6C6U - chains J and N of the 9 polymer chains in the assembly; structure by electron microscopy, 3.70 A resolution.

Chain J:
Protein: DNA-directed RNA polymerase beta'
From: Escherichia coli (strain K12)
UniProtKB: P0A8T7 (RPOC_ECOLI); residues 1-1407 here = UniProt positions 1-1407
Amino-acid sequence (1407 residues; numbered 1 to 1407; the number before each row is that of its first residue):
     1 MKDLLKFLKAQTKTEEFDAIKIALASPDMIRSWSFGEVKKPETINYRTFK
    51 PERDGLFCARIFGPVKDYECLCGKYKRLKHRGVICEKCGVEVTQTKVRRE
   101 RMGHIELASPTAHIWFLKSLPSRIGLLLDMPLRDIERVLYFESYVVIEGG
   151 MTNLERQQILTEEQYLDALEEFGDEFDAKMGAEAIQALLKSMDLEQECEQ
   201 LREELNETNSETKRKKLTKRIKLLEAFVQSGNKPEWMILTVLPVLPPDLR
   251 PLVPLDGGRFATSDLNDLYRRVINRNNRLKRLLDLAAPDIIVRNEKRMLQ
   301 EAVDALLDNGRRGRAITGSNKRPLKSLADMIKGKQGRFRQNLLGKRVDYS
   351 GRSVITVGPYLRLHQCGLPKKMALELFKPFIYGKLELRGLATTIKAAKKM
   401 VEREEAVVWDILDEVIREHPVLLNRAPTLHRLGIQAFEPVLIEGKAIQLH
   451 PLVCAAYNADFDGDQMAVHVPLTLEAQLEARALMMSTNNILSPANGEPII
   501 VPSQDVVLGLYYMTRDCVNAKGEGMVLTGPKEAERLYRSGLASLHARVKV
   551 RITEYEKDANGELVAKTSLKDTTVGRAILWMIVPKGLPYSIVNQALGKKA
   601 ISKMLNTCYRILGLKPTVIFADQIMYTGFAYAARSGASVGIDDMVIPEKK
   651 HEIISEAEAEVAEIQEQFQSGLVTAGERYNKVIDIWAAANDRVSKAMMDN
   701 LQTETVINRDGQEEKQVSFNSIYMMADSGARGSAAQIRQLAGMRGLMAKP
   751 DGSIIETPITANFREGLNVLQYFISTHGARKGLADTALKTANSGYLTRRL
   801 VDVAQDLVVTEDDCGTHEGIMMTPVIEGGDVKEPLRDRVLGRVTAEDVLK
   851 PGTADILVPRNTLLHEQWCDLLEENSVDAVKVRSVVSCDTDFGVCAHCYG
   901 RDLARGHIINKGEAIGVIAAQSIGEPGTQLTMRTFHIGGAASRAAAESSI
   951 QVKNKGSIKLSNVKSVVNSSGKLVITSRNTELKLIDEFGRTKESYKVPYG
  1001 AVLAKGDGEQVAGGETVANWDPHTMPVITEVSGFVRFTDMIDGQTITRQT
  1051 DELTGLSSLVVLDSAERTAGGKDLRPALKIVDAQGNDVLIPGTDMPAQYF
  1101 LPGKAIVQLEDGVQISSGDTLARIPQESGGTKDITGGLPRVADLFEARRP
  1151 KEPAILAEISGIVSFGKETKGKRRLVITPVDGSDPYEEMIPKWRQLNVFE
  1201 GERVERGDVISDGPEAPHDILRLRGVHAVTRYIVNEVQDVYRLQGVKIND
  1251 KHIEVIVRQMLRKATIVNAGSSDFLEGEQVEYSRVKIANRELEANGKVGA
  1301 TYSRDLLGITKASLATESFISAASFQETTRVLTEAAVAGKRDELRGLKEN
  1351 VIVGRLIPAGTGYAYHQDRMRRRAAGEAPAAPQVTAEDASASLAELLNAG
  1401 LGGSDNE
Not modelled in the structure: 1-14, 934-947, 1127-1134, 1374-1407
Metal / ion sites: Zn2+ site 1: Cys70, Cys72, Cys85; Mg2+: Asp460, Asp464 (shared with 1 residue of chain R); Zn2+ site 2: Cys814, Cys888, Cys895, Cys898
Swiss-Prot annotation at these positions:
  - binding site (Zn(2+)): Cys70, Cys72, Cys85, Cys88, Cys814, Cys888, Cys895, Cys898
  - binding site (Mg(2+)): Asp460, Asp462, Asp464
  - modified residue: Lys983 (N6-acetyllysine)
  - mutagenesis: Gln504 (Q504P: Resistant to antibiotics salinamide A and B), Asn690 (N690D: Resistant to antibiotics salinamide A and B), Met697 (M697V: Resistant to antibiotics salinamide A and B), Ala735 (A735T: Resistant to antibiotics salinamide A and B), Arg738 (R738C/H/P/S: Resistant to antibiotics salinamide A and B), Ala748 (A748E: Resistant to antibiotics salinamide A and B), Pro758 (P758S/T: Resistant to antibiotics salinamide A and B), Phe763 (F763C: Resistant to antibiotics salinamide A and B), Ser775 (S775A: Resistant to antibiotics salinamide A and B), Ala779 (A779T/V: Resistant to antibiotics salinamide A and B), Arg780 (R780C: Resistant to antibiotics salinamide A and B), Gly782 (G782A/C: Resistant to antibiotics salinamide A and B), 1 further mutagenesis entry in UniProt

Chain N:
Protein: Transcription termination/antitermination protein NusG
From: Escherichia coli (strain K12)
UniProtKB: P0AFG1 (NUSG_ECO57); residue numbers follow UniProt; this construct covers 1-181
Amino-acid sequence (181 residues; row label = number of the first residue in the row):
     1 MSEAPKKRWYVVQAFSGFEGRVATSLREHIKLHNMEDLFGEVMVPTEEVV
    51 EIRGGQRRKSERKFFPGYVLVQMVMNDASWHLVRSVPRVMGFIGGTSDRP
   101 APISDKEVDAIMNRLQQVGDKPRPKTLFEPGEMVRVNDGPFADFNGVVEE
   151 VDYEKSRLKVSVSIFGRATPVELDFSQVEKA
Not modelled in the structure: 1-5, 49-62, 118-181

Chain J / chain N interface:
Residue-residue contacts (18):
  Glu162(J) - Gly95(N)
  Arg278(J) - Pro66(N)  hydrogen bond (side chain-backbone)
  Arg281(J) - Pro66(N)
  Leu285(J) - Arg114(N)  hydrogen bond (backbone-side chain)
  Ala286(J) - Arg114(N)
  Pro288(J) - Phe65(N)
  Pro288(J) - Glu107(N)
  Pro288(J) - Ile111(N)  hydrophobic
  Asp289(J) - Glu107(N)
  Ile290(J) - Ile93(N)
  Ile290(J) - Ile103(N)  hydrophobic
  Ile291(J) - Phe65(N)  hydrophobic
  Ile291(J) - Tyr68(N)  hydrophobic
  Asn294(J) - Gln13(N)
  Asn294(J) - Tyr68(N)  hydrogen bond
  Asn294(J) - Ile93(N)
  Glu295(J) - Tyr68(N)
  Met298(J) - Gln13(N)
Other interface residues (no listed pair), chain J (13 interface residues in all): Leu282
Other interface residues (no listed pair), chain N (14 interface residues in all): Val11, Lys63, Phe64, Pro102

Summary:
13 residues of chain J and 14 residues of chain N are in contact; the contacts include 3 hydrogen bonds. Among
the polar pairs are Arg278(J)-Pro66(N), Leu285(J)-Arg114(N) and Asn294(J)-Tyr68(N). UniProt lists 8
Zn2+-binding residues, 3 Mg2+-binding residues and 13 mutagenesis sites on chain J.
Here chain J is DNA-directed RNA polymerase beta' and chain N is Transcription termination/antitermination
protein NusG, both from Escherichia coli (strain K12). Entry 6C6U (CryoEM structure of E.coli RNA polymerase
elongation complex bound with NusG) was determined by electron microscopy (same publication as 6C6S and 6C6T).
